6N7T - chains E and T of the 7 polymer chains in the assembly; structure by electron microscopy, 3.90 A resolution.

Chain E:
Protein: DNA primase/helicase
Source organism: Enterobacteria phage T7
Notes: EC 2.7.7.-, 3.6.4.12
UniProtKB: P03692 (PRIM_BPT7); residues 1-566 here = UniProt positions 1-566
Chain sequence (566 residues; each row starts with the number of its first residue):
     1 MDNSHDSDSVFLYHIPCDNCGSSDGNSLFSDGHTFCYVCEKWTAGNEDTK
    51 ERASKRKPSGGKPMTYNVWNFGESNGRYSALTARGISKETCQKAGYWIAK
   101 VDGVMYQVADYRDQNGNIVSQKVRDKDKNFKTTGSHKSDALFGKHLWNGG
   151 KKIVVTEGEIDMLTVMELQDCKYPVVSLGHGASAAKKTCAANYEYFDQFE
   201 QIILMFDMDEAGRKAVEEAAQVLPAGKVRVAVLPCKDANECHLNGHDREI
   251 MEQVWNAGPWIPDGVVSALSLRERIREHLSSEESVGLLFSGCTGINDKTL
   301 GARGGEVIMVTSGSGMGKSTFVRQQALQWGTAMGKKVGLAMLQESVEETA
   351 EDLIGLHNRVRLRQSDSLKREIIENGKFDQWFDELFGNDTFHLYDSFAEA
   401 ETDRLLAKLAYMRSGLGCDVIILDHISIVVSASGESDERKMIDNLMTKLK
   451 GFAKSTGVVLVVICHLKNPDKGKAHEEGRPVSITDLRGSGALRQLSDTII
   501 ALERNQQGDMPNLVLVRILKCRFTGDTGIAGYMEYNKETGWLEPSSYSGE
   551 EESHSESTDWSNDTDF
Unresolved in the structure: 1-263, 281-284, 374-376, 396-403, 430-438, 546-566
Sequence notes: engineered mutation Gln-343 (Glu in P03692)
Metal / ion sites: Mg2+: Ser-319, Gln-343 (together with dTTP)
Residues lining bound ligands: dTTP (TTP): Ser-314, Gly-315, Met-316, Gly-317, Lys-318, Ser-319, Thr-320, Gln-343, His-465, Arg-504, Pro-511, Asn-512, Val-514, Tyr-535, Lys-537, Leu-542
Curated features (UniProtKB/Swiss-Prot):
  - zinc finger: Cys-17 to Cys-39 (C4-like)
  - region: Glu-550 to Phe-566 (Binding to viral DNA polymerase)
  - binding site (Zn(2+)): Cys-17, Cys-20, Cys-36, Cys-39
  - binding site (Mg(2+)): Glu-157, Asp-207, Asp-237
  - binding site (ATP): Ser-312 to Ser-319
  - site (dTTP/dATP binding): Arg-361, His-465, Arg-504, Arg-522, Tyr-535
What the authors report for this chain:
  - mutagenesis - E343Q: abolished catalytic activity (citing earlier work)
  - mutagenesis - E343Q: increased binding to the 25-nt DNA strand (chain T) (citing earlier work)
  - specificity-determining residues: His-33 (citing earlier work)

Chain T:
Molecule: 25-nt DNA strand
Sequence (25 nucleotides; row label = number of the first residue in the row; numbering starts at 0):
     0 TGGTCTTTTTTTTTTTTTTTTTTTT
Unresolved in the structure: 0-4, 21-24

How chain E and chain T interact:
Contacting residue pairs (9; chain E residue first):
  Arg-439(E) with DT6(T), hydrogen bond to the base; DT7(T), hydrogen bond to the base
  Lys-467(E) with DT9(T), salt bridge to the phosphate
  Asn-468(E) with DT10(T), phosphate contact
  Leu-486(E) with DT9(T), phosphate contact
  Arg-487(E) with DT9(T), phosphate contact
  Gly-488(E) with DT8(T), sugar contact
  Ser-489(E) with DT8(T), phosphate contact
  Gly-490(E) with DT8(T), hydrogen bond to the phosphate

Overview:
8 residues of chain E face 5 of chain T across their interface; the contacts include 3 hydrogen bonds and 1
salt bridge. Polar pairs include Arg-439(E)/DT6(T), Arg-439(E)/DT7(T) and Gly-490(E)/DT8(T). Chain E binds
dTTP. From the paper: E343Q of chain E abolishes catalytic activity; the specificity determinant His-33(E).
Chain E is DNA primase/helicase (Enterobacteria phage T7) and chain T is a 25-nt DNA strand; the structure,
Structure of bacteriophage T7 E343Q mutant gp4 helicase-primase in complex with ssDNA, dTTP, AC dinucleotide
and ..., was determined by electron microscopy (same publication as 6N7I, 6N7N, 6N7S, 6N7V, 6N7W, 6N9U and 3
further entries).
